Entry 6ACU (electron microscopy, 3.40 A resolution); this record covers chains A and C of the 4 polymer chains in the assembly.

== Chain A ==
Molecule: VP1
Organism: Coxsackievirus A10
UniProtKB: A0A1V0FT21 (A0A1V0FT21_9ENTO); residues 1-298 here correspond to UniProt positions 565-862 (UniProt number = residue number + 564)
Amino-acid sequence (298 residues; each row starts with the number of its first residue):
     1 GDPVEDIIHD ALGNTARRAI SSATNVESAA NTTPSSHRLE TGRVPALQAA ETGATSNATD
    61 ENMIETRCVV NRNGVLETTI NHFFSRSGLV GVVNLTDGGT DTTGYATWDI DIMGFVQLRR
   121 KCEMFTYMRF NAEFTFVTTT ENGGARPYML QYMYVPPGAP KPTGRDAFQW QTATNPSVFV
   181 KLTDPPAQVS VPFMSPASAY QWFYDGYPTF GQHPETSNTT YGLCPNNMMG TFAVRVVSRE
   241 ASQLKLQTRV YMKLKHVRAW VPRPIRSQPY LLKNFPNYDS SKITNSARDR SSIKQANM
Disordered / not traced: 1, 10-17, 99-102, 298
Ligand contacts: sphingosine (SPH): Ile110, Asp111, Ile112, Met113, Phe134, Phe136, Tyr152, Met153, Tyr154, Val178, Val189, Val191, Met194, Tyr200, Trp202, Asn227, Met229, Phe232, Met252

== Chain C ==
Molecule: VP3
Organism: Coxsackievirus A10
UniProtKB: A0A1V0FT21 (A0A1V0FT21_9ENTO); residues 1-240 here correspond to UniProt positions 325-564 (UniProt number = residue number + 324)
Amino-acid sequence (240 residues; row label = number of the first residue in the row):
     1 GIPAELRPGT NQFLTTDDGT AAPILPGFTP TPTIHIPGEV HSLLELCRVE TILEVNNTTE
    61 ATGLTRLLIP VSSQNKADEL CAAFMVDPGR IGPWQSTLVG QICRYYTQWS GSLKVTFMFT
   121 GSFMATGKML VAYSPPGSAQ PANRETAMLG THVIWDFGLQ SSVSLVIPWI SNTHFRTAKT
   181 GGNYDYYTAG VVTLWYQTNY VVPPETPGEA YIIAMGAAQD NFTLKICKDT DEVTQQAVLQ

== How chain A and chain C interact ==
Residue-residue contacts (141; chain A residue first):
  Ala29(A) with Thr223(C)
  Ala30(A) with Asp220(C); Asn221(C)
  Thr32(A) with Asn221(C)
  Ala46(A) with Ser162(C); Val163(C); Ser164(C), hydrogen bond (backbone-backbone)
  Leu47(A) with Ser162(C)
  Gln48(A) with Gln160(C); Ser161(C); Ser162(C), hydrogen bond (backbone-backbone)
  Ala50(A) with Met118(C), hydrophobic; Ser162(C), hydrogen bond (backbone-side chain)
  Glu51(A) with Met118(C); Ser161(C), hydrogen bond
  Thr55(A) with Arg48(C); Val49(C); Glu50(C)
  Ser56(A) with Glu50(C), hydrogen bond (backbone-side chain); Lys114(C), hydrogen bond (backbone-side chain); Thr116(C); Ser164(C), hydrogen bond
  Ala58(A) with Ser164(C); Val166(C); Gln219(C), hydrogen bond (backbone-side chain)
  Thr59(A) with Gln219(C)
  Asp60(A) with Ser112(C), hydrogen bond; Val166(C)
  Met63(A) with Ser164(C); Val166(C), hydrophobic
  Ile64(A) with Thr151(C); Pro168(C), hydrophobic
  Asn73(A) with Ser110(C); Phe175(C)
  Gly74(A) with Thr223(C)
  Val75(A) with Thr223(C)
  Glu77(A) with Tyr106(C), hydrogen bond (backbone-side chain); Lys225(C); Cys227(C)
  Thr78(A) with Ser42(C); Leu43(C), hydrogen bond (backbone-backbone); Leu44(C); Tyr106(C); Leu224(C)
  Thr79(A) with His41(C); Ser42(C)
  Ile80(A) with Val40(C); His41(C)
  Phe83(A) with Leu43(C), hydrophobic; Tyr106(C)
  Arg86(A) with Thr16(C); Cys227(C)
  Ser87(A) with Phe13(C); Thr15(C), hydrogen bond (side chain-backbone)
  Gly114(A) with Gln235(C); Val238(C); Leu239(C)
  Phe115(A) with Val238(C), hydrophobic
  Val116(A) with Val233(C), hydrophobic; Gln235(C)
  Gln117(A) with Asp229(C), hydrogen bond
  Arg119(A) with Leu239(C)
  Arg120(A) with Gln101(C), hydrogen bond; Tyr105(C), hydrogen bond; Thr230(C); Val233(C)
  Lys121(A) with Tyr105(C)
  Met124(A) with Tyr105(C), hydrophobic
  Phe125(A) with Val40(C), hydrophobic
  Arg129(A) with Thr31(C), hydrogen bond (side chain-backbone); Thr33(C)
  Glu133(A) with Gly19(C); Ala21(C)
  Thr135(A) with Phe13(C)
  Pro176(A) with Ile24(C)
  Pro185(A) with Asn11(C)
  Gln188(A) with Ala21(C)
  Val189(A) with Ala21(C); Ala22(C); Ile24(C), hydrophobic
  Ser190(A) with Ala21(C), hydrogen bond (side chain-backbone); Ala22(C), hydrogen bond (backbone-backbone); Pro23(C); Ile24(C), hydrogen bond (backbone-backbone)
  Val191(A) with Ile24(C), hydrophobic
  Pro192(A) with Phe28(C), hydrophobic
  Phe193(A) with Phe28(C); Pro30(C)
  Met194(A) with Leu25(C), hydrophobic
  Ser195(A) with Thr31(C), hydrogen bond (backbone-side chain)
  Pro196(A) with Thr31(C)
  Ala197(A) with Thr31(C)
  Ser198(A) with Pro32(C), hydrogen bond (side chain-backbone); Ile34(C)
  Lys253(A) with Asp17(C), hydrogen bond (side chain-backbone)
  Arg258(A) with Glu39(C), salt bridge
  Ala259(A) with Glu39(C); Val40(C), hydrogen bond (backbone-backbone)
  Trp260(A) with Ile36(C), hydrogen bond (side chain-backbone); Gly38(C); Glu39(C)
  Val261(A) with Pro37(C); Gly38(C), hydrogen bond (backbone-backbone)
  Pro262(A) with Leu46(C), hydrophobic
  Ile265(A) with Gln101(C)
  Leu271(A) with Leu239(C)
  Lys273(A) with Leu239(C)
  Asn285(A) with Arg66(C)
  Ser286(A) with Glu54(C); Gln95(C); Ser96(C)
  Ala287(A) with Glu54(C), hydrogen bond (backbone-side chain); Asn57(C); Arg66(C), hydrogen bond (backbone-side chain); Gly92(C); Gln95(C)
  Arg288(A) with Asn57(C), hydrogen bond (backbone-side chain); Ile91(C); Gln95(C)
  Asp289(A) with Asn57(C); Thr58(C); Thr59(C); Arg66(C), salt bridge
  Arg290(A) with Val55(C), hydrogen bond (side chain-backbone); Asn57(C), hydrogen bond; Thr58(C); Thr59(C); Ala83(C), hydrogen bond (side chain-backbone)
  Ser292(A) with Thr58(C)
  Ile293(A) with Val55(C); Asn56(C); Thr58(C); Ala82(C); Ala83(C), hydrogen bond (backbone-backbone)
  Lys294(A) with Leu80(C); Cys81(C); Gln140(C)
  Gln295(A) with Gln140(C)
  Ala296(A) with Met85(C), hydrophobic; Val191(C), hydrophobic
  Asn297(A) with Met85(C)
Interface residues without a listed pair, chain A (82 interface residues in all): Ala49, Asn71, Ser85, Met113, Tyr127, Pro186, Ala199, Tyr251, Tyr270, Leu272, Ser291
Interface residues without a listed pair, chain C (91 interface residues in all): Asp18, Thr20, Ile69, Pro70, Phe84, Arg90, Leu98, Ile102, Trp155, Met215, Ile226, Glu232, Thr234

== Summary ==
82 residues of chain A face 91 of chain C across their interface; the contacts include 32 hydrogen bonds and 2
salt bridges. Polar pairs include Arg258(A)-Glu39(C), Asp289(A)-Arg66(C) and Ala50(A)-Ser162(C). Sphingosine
is bound between chain A and chain C.
Chain A is VP1 and chain C is VP3, both from Coxsackievirus A10; the structure, The structure of CVA10 virus
mature virion, was determined by electron microscopy together with 6ACW, 6ACY, 6ACZ, 6AD0 and 6AD1 from the
same study.
